PDB entry 2XFI | X-ray diffraction, 1.73 A resolution | chain A

Chain A:
Name: Beta-secretase 1
Organism: Homo sapiens
Notes: EC 3.4.23.46
UniProtKB: P56817 (BACE1_HUMAN); residues 61-452 here = UniProt positions 61-452
Chain sequence (392 residues; each row starts with the number of its first residue):
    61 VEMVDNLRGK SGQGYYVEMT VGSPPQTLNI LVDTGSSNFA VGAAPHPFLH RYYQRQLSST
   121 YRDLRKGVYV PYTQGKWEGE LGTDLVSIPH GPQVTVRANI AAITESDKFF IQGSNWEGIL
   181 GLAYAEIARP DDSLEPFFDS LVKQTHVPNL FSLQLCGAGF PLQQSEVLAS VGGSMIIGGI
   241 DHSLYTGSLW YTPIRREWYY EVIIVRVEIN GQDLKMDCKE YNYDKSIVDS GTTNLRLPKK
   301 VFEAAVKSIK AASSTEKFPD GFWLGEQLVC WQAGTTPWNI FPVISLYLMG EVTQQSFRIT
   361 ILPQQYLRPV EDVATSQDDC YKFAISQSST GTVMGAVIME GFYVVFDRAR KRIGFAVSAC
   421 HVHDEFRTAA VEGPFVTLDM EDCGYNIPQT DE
Unresolved in the structure: 61, 217-229, 448-452
Sequence notes: engineered mutation Gln153 (Asn in P56817), Gln172 (Asn in P56817), Gln223 (Asn in P56817), Gln354 (Asn in P56817)
Cystine bridges: Cys216-Cys420, Cys278-Cys443, Cys330-Cys380
Small-molecule neighbours: XFI (N-((1S,2R)-3-(((1S)-2-(cyclohexylamino)-1-methyl-2-oxoethyl)amino)-2-hydroxy-1-( phenylmethyl)propyl)-3-((methylsulfonyl)(phenyl)amino) benzamide): Leu91, Asp93, Gly95, Ser96, Val130, Pro131, Tyr132, Thr133, Gln134, Phe169, Trp176, Ile179, Ile187, Arg189, Tyr259, Ile287, Asp289, Gly291, Thr292, Thr293, Asn294, Arg296, Ser386
UniProt features mapped onto this chain:
  - active site: Asp93, Asp289
  - modified residue (N6-acetyllysine): Lys126, Lys275, Lys279, Lys285, Lys299, Lys300, Lys307
  - mutagenesis: Asp93 (D93N: Decreases beta-cleaved soluble APP production), Asp284 (D284N: Almost abolishes beta-cleaved soluble APP production)

In short:
Ligands of chain A: compound XFI. Curated annotation (UniProt) lists active-site residues Asp93 and Asp289 and
2 mutagenesis sites.
Chain A is Beta-secretase 1 (Homo sapiens); the structure, Human BACE-1 in complex with
N-((1S,2R)-3-(((1S)-2-(cyclohexylamino)-
1-methyl-2-oxoethyl)amino)-2-hydroxy-1-(phenylmethyl)propyl)-3-((methylsulfonyl)(phenyl)amino)benzamide, was
determined by X-ray diffraction, deposited together with 2XFJ and 2XFK.
